PDB entry 7U51 | electron microscopy, 3.10 A resolution | chains F and I of the 10 polymer chains in the assembly

== Chain F ==
Name: Histone H4
From: Homo sapiens
Reference sequence: P62805 (H4_HUMAN); residues 1-102 here correspond to UniProt positions 2-103 (UniProt number = residue number + 1)
Chain sequence (102 residues; each row starts with the number of its first residue):
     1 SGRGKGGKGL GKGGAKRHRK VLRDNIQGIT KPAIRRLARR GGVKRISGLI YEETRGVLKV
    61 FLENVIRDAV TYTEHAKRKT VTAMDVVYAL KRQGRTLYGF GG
Unresolved in the structure: 1-20, 102
Swiss-Prot annotation at these positions:
  - DNA-binding region: Lys16 to Lys20
  - modified residue: Ser1 (N-acetylserine), Arg3 (Asymmetric dimethylarginine), Lys5 (N6-(2-hydroxyisobutyryl)lysine), Lys8 (N6-(2-hydroxyisobutyryl)lysine), Lys12 (N6-(2-hydroxyisobutyryl)lysine), Lys16 (N6-(2-hydroxyisobutyryl)lysine), Lys20 (N6,N6,N6-trimethyllysine), Lys31 (N6-(2-hydroxyisobutyryl)lysine), Lys44 (N6-(2-hydroxyisobutyryl)lysine), Ser47 (Phosphoserine), Tyr51 (Phosphotyrosine), Lys59 (N6-(2-hydroxyisobutyryl)lysine), Lys77 (N6-(2-hydroxyisobutyryl)lysine), Lys79 (N6-(2-hydroxyisobutyryl)lysine), Thr80 (Phosphothreonine), Tyr88 (Phosphotyrosine), Lys91 (N6-(2-hydroxyisobutyryl)lysine)
  - cross-link (Glycyl lysine isopeptide (Lys-Gly)): Lys12 (interchain with G-Cter in SUMO2), Lys20 (interchain with G-Cter in SUMO2), Lys31 (interchain with G-Cter in SUMO2), Lys59 (interchain with G-Cter in SUMO2), Lys79 (interchain with G-Cter in SUMO2), Lys91 (interchain with G-Cter in SUMO2)

== Chain I ==
Molecule: 147-nt DNA strand
Sequence (147 nucleotides; row label = number of the first residue in the row):
     1 ATCGAGAATC CCGGTGCCGA GGCCGCTCAA TTGGTCGTAG ACAGCTCTAG CACCGCTTAA
    61 ACGCACGTAC GCGCTGTCCC CCGCGTTTTA ACCGCCAAGG GGATTACTCC CTAGTCTCCA
   121 GGCACGTGTC AGATATATXC ATCCGAT
Unresolved in the structure: 1, 147
Modified positions: 3DR (1',2'-dideoxyribofuranose-5'-phosphate) at position 139

== Chain F / chain I interface ==
Pairs across the interface - 11 pairs, chain F then chain I:
  Arg35(F) - DC82(I)  salt bridge to the phosphate
  Arg45(F) - DC81(I)  sugar contact
  Arg45(F) - DC82(I)  phosphate contact
  Ile46(F) - DC81(I)  sugar contact
  Ile46(F) - DC82(I)  hydrogen bond to the phosphate
  Ser47(F) - DC81(I)  phosphate contact
  Gly48(F) - DC81(I)  phosphate contact
  Arg78(F) - DG102(I)  phosphate contact
  Lys79(F) - DG101(I)  salt bridge to the phosphate
  Lys79(F) - DG102(I)  hydrogen bond to the phosphate
  Thr80(F) - DG102(I)  hydrogen bond to the phosphate
Also at the interface, not in a pair above, chain F (9 interface residues in all): Lys77
Also at the interface, not in a pair above, chain I (5 interface residues in all): DA103

== Overview ==
The interface between chain F and chain I involves 9 residues on one side and 5 on the other, with 3 hydrogen
bonds and 2 salt bridges. Polar contacts include Ile46(F)-DC82(I), Lys79(F)-DG102(I) and Thr80(F)-DG102(I).
UniProt lists a DNA-binding region on chain F.
Here chain F is Histone H4 (Homo sapiens) and chain I is a 147-nt DNA strand. Entry 7U51 (Nucleosome core
particle with AP-site at SHL-6) was determined by electron microscopy together with 7U50, 7U52 and 7U53 from
the same study.
